5VFE - chain A; structure by X-ray diffraction, 1.38 A resolution.

== Chain A ==
Molecule: Synaptotagmin-1
Source organism: Mus musculus
UniProt: P46096 (SYT1_MOUSE); residue numbers follow UniProt; this construct covers 140-265
Sequence (126 residues; row label = number of the first residue in the row):
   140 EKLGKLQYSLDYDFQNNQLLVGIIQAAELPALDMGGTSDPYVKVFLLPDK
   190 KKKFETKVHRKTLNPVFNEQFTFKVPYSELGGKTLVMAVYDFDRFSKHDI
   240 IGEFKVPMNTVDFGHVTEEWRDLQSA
Disordered / not traced: 140
UniProt features mapped onto this chain:
  - binding site (Ca(2+)): Leu-171, Asp-172, Asp-178, Asp-230, Phe-231, Asp-232, Ser-235, Lys-236, Asp-238
  - modified residue: Tyr-229 (Phosphotyrosine), Ser-264 (Phosphoserine)
Metal / ion sites: lead (II) ion: Asp-172, Asp-178, Asp-230, Phe-231
What the authors report for this chain:
  - lead (II) ion coordination: Asp-178
  - conformationally variable residues (side-chain flip): Asp-178, Asp-232

== In short ==
Asp-172, Asp-178, Asp-230 and Phe-231 form the lead (II) ion site. From UniProt: 9 Ca2+-binding residues. From
the paper: lead (II) ion coordination by Asp-178; conformational variability at Asp-178 and Asp-232.
Chain A is Synaptotagmin-1 (Mus musculus); the structure, Synaptotagmin 1 C2A domain, lead-bound, was
determined by X-ray diffraction, deposited together with 5VFF and 5VFG.
